PDB entry 7PE7 | electron microscopy, 3.41 A resolution | chains F and H of the 10 polymer chains in the assembly

== Chain F ==
Molecule: Rapamycin-insensitive companion of mTOR
Source organism: Homo sapiens
Reference sequence: Q6R327 (RICTR_HUMAN); numbering as in UniProt (aligned over 1-1708)
Sequence (1708 residues; row label = number of the first residue in the row):
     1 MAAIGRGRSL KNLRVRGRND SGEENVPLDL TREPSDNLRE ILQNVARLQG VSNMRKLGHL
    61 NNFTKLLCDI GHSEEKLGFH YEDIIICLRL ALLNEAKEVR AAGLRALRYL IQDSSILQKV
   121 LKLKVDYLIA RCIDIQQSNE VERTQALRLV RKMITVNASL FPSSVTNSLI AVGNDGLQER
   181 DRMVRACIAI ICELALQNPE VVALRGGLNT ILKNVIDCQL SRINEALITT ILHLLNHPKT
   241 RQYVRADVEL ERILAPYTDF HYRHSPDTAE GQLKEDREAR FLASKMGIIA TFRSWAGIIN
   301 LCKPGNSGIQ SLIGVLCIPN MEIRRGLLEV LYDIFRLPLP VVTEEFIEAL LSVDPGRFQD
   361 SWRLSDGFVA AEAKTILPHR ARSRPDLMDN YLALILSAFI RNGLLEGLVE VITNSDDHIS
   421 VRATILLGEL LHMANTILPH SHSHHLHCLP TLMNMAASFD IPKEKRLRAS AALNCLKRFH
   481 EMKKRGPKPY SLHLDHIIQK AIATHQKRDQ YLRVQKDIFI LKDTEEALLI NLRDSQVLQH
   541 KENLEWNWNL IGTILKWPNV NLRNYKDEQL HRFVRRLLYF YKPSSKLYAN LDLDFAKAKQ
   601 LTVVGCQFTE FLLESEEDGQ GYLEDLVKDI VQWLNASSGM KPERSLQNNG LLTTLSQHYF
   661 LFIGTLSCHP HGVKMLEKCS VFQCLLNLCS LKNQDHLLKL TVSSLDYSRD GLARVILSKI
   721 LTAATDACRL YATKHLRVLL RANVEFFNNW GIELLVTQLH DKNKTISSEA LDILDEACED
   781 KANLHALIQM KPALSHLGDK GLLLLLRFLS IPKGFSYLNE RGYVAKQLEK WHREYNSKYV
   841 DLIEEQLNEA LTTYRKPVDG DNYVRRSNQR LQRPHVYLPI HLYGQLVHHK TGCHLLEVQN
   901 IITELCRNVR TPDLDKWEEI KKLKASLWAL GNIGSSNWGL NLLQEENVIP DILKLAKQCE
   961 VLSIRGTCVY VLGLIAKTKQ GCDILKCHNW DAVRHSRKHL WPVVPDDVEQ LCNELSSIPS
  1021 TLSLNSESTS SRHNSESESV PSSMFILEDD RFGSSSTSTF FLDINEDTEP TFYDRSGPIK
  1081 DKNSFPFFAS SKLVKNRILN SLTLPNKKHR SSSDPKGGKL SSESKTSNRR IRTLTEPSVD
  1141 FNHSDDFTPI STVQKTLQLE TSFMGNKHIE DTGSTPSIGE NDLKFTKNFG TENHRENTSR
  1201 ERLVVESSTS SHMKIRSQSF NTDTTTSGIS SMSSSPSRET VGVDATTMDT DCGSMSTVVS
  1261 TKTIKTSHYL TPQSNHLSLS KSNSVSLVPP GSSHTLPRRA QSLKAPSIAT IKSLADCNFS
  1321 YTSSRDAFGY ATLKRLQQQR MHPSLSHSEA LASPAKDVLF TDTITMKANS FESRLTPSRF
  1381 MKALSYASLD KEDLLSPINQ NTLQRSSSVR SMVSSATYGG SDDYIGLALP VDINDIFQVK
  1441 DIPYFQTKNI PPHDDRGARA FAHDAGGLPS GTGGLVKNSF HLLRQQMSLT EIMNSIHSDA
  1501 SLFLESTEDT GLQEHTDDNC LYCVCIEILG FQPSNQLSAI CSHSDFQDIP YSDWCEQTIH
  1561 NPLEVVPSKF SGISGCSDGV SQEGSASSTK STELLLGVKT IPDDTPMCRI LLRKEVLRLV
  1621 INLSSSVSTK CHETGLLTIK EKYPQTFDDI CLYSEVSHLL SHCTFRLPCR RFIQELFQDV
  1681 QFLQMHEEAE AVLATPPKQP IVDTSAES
Unresolved in the structure: 1-24, 511-519, 858-871, 1006-1422, 1449-1478, 1495-1509, 1537-1606, 1695-1708
Curated features (UniProtKB/Swiss-Prot):
  - binding site (ATP): N543, R572, R576
  - binding site (Zn(2+)): H1515, C1520, C1523, C1651
  - modified residue: S21 (Phosphoserine), S35 (Phosphoserine), S265 (Phosphoserine), K1092 (N6-acetyllysine), K1095 (N6-acetyllysine), T1103 (Phosphothreonine), K1116 (N6-acetyllysine), K1119 (N6-acetyllysine), K1125 (N6-acetyllysine), T1135 (Phosphothreonine), S1138 (Phosphoserine), S1162 (Phosphoserine), S1219 (Phosphoserine), S1235 (Phosphoserine), T1271 (Phosphothreonine), S1274 (Phosphoserine), S1278 (Phosphoserine), S1282 (Phosphoserine), S1284 (Phosphoserine), T1295 (Phosphothreonine) and 16 more in UniProt
  - cross-link: K274 (Glycyl lysine isopeptide (Lys-Gly) (interchain with G-Cter in ubiquitin))
  - mutagenesis: K274 (K274G: Abolishes deubiquitination by USP9X and increases interaction with MTOR. No effect on interaction with SIN1), K1080 to K1082 (In M1; does not affect acetylation), K1092 to K1095 (In M2; decreased acetylation and activity of the mTORC2 complex), K1107 to K1108 (In M3; does not affect acetylation), K1116 to K1125 (In M4; decreased acetylation and activity of the mTORC2 complex), T1135 (T1135A: Impaired phosphorylation by RPS6KB1, leading to increased activity of the mTORC2 complex), S1235 (S1235A: Impaired phosphorylation by GSK3B in response to stress, leading to increased mTORC2 activity; S1235D: Mimics phosphorylation; decreased activity of mTORC2), T1695 (T1695G: Reduced GSK3-mediated phosphorylation, reduced interaction with FBXW7, reduced FBXW7-mediated ubiquitination and increased stability)
Metal / ion sites: Zn2+: H1515, C1520, C1523, C1651
Residues lining bound ligands: acetyl group (ACE): R293, W295, Y391, L847, Y970

== Chain H ==
Molecule: Target of rapamycin complex 2 subunit MAPKAP1
Source organism: Homo sapiens
Reference sequence: Q9BPZ7 (SIN1_HUMAN); residues 1-522 here = UniProt positions 1-522
Sequence (522 residues; row label = number of the first residue in the row):
     1 MAFLDNPTII LAHIRQSHVT SDDTGMCEMV LIDHDVDLEK IHPPSMPGDS GSEIQGSNGE
    61 TQGYVYAQSV DITSSWDFGI RRRSNTAQRL ERLRKERQNQ IKCKNIQWKE RNSKQSAQEL
   121 KSLFEKKSLK EKPPISGKQS ILSVRLEQCP LQLNNPFNEY SKFDGKGHVG TTATKKIDVY
   181 LPLHSSQDRL LPMTVVTMAS ARVQDLIGLI CWQYTSEGRE PKLNDNVSAY CLHIAEDDGE
   241 VDTDFPPLDS NEPIHKFGFS TLALVEKYSS PGLTSKESLF VRINAAHGFS LIQVDNTKVT
   301 MKEILLKAVK RRKGSQKVSG PQYRLEKQSE PNVAVDLDST LESQSAWEFC LVRENSSRAD
   361 GVFEEDSQID IATVQDMLSS HHYKSFKVSM IHRLRFTTDV QLGISGDKVE IDPVTNQKAS
   421 TKFWIKQKPI SIDSDLLCAC DLAEEKSPSH AIFKLTYLSN HDYKHLYFES DAATVNEIVL
   481 KVNYILESRA STARADYFAQ KQRKLNRRTS FSFQKEKKSG QQ
Unresolved in the structure: 1, 37-83, 147-522
Curated features (UniProtKB/Swiss-Prot):
  - binding site (a 1,2-diacyl-sn-glycero-3-phospho-(1D-myo-inositol-3,4,5-trisphosphate)): R393, K428, K464
  - modified residue: A2 (N-acetylalanine), T86 (Phosphothreonine), S128 (Phosphoserine), S186 (Phosphoserine), S315 (Phosphoserine), S356 (Phosphoserine), T398 (Phosphothreonine), S510 (Phosphoserine)
  - natural variant: R81 (R81T: In ovarian cancer)
  - mutagenesis: R83 (R83A: Specifically abolishes ability of the mTORC2 complex to catalyze phosphorylation of SGK1, without affecting AKT1), E236 to D244 (Decreased ability of the mTORC2 complex to catalyze phosphorylation of AKT1), H287 (H287A: Does not affect interaction with KRAS), L291 (L291D: Decreased interaction with KRAS), R311 (R311E: Does not affect interaction with KRAS), R312 (R312E: Decreased interaction with KRAS)
Covalently attached groups: acetyl group (ACE) linked to A2

== Interface between chain F and chain H ==
Residue-residue contacts (77; chain F residue first):
  R108(F) - D35(H)  salt bridge
  Q137(F) - S84(H)
  E140(F) - M26(H)
  L147(F) - V30(H)  hydrophobic
  R148(F) - M29(H)
  R148(F) - V30(H)
  R148(F) - D35(H)  salt bridge
  R151(F) - R15(H)
  R151(F) - V30(H)
  R151(F) - L31(H)
  R151(F) - I32(H)  hydrogen bond (side chain-backbone)
  R151(F) - D35(H)
  R151(F) - V36(H)  hydrogen bond (side chain-backbone)
  K152(F) - D35(H)
  T155(F) - V36(H)  hydrogen bond (side chain-backbone)
  R182(F) - T24(H)
  R182(F) - M26(H)
  M183(F) - M26(H)  hydrophobic
  R185(F) - H18(H)
  R185(F) - D22(H)  salt bridge
  R185(F) - D23(H)  salt bridge
  A186(F) - V30(H)  hydrophobic
  A189(F) - H18(H)
  C192(F) - I14(H)  hydrophobic
  E193(F) - L11(H)
  E193(F) - R15(H)  salt bridge
  L196(F) - I10(H)  hydrophobic
  L196(F) - L11(H)  hydrophobic
  L220(F) - S21(H)
  R222(F) - Q16(H)
  R222(F) - S17(H)
  R222(F) - T20(H)
  R222(F) - S21(H)
  I223(F) - S21(H)
  E225(F) - H13(H)
  A226(F) - H13(H)
  A226(F) - S17(H)
  T229(F) - L4(H)
  T230(F) - I14(H)
  H233(F) - D5(H)  hydrogen bond (side chain-backbone)
  H233(F) - I10(H)
  N236(F) - D5(H)
  R293(F) - A2(H)  hydrogen bond (backbone-backbone)
  W295(F) - A2(H)
  E844(F) - F3(H)
  L847(F) - F3(H)  hydrophobic
  N848(F) - A2(H)
  N848(F) - F3(H)  hydrogen bond (side chain-backbone)
  N848(F) - L4(H)
  N848(F) - I9(H)
  T852(F) - A2(H)
  T852(F) - L4(H)
  T853(F) - H13(H)
  Y854(F) - I9(H)
  Y854(F) - A12(H)
  Y854(F) - H13(H)
  Y854(F) - Q16(H)
  R855(F) - Q16(H)
  W917(F) - D5(H)
  W917(F) - P7(H)
  K924(F) - D5(H)  salt bridge
  S963(F) - D5(H)  hydrogen bond
  T967(F) - F3(H)
  E1633(F) - R89(H)  salt bridge
  L1637(F) - T86(H)
  L1637(F) - L90(H)
  K1640(F) - L90(H)
  E1641(F) - L93(H)
  E1641(F) - R94(H)
  E1641(F) - R97(H)
  F1672(F) - T86(H)
  F1672(F) - R89(H)
  E1675(F) - S84(H)  hydrogen bond
  E1675(F) - N85(H)
  E1675(F) - T86(H)
  L1676(F) - T86(H)
  Q1678(F) - S84(H)
Also at the interface, not in a pair above, chain F (51 interface residues in all): T144, L227, L851, P857, Y970
Also at the interface, not in a pair above, chain H (37 interface residues in all): N6, C27

== In short ==
The interface between chain F and chain H involves 51 residues on one side and 37 on the other; the contacts
include 8 hydrogen bonds and 7 salt bridges. Polar pairs include R108(F)-D35(H), R148(F)-D35(H) and
R185(F)-D22(H). Chain F binds acetyl group.
Chain F is Rapamycin-insensitive companion of mTOR and chain H is Target of rapamycin complex 2 subunit
MAPKAP1, both from Homo sapiens; the structure, cryo-EM structure of DEPTOR bound to human mTOR complex 2,
overall refinement, was determined by electron microscopy (same publication as 7PE8, 7PE9, 7PEA, 7PEB and
7PEC).
